PDB entry 8IMO | electron microscopy, 3.08 A resolution | chains c and i of the 40 polymer chains in the assembly

== Chain c ==
Name: CpcA
Organism: Anthocerotibacter panamensis
Chain sequence (163 residues; numbered 1 to 163; the number before each row is that of its first residue):
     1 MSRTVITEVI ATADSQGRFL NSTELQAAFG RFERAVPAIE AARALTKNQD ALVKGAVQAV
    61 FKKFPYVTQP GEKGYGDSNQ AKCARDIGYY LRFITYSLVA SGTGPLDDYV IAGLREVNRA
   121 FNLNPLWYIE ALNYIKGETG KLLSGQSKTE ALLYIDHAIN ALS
Disordered / not traced: 1
Residues lining bound ligands:
  - phycocyanobilin (CYC), molecule 1: Leu25, Gln26, Phe29
  - phycocyanobilin (CYC), molecule 2: Arg34, Gln146, Thr149, Leu153
  - phycocyanobilin (CYC), molecule 3: Val60, Lys73, Gly74, Asn79, Gln80, Lys82, Cys83, Arg85, Asp86, Ile87, Tyr89, Tyr90, Phe93, Tyr109, Val110, Val117, Phe121, Leu123, Trp127, Tyr128

== Chain i ==
Name: CpcB
Organism: Anthocerotibacter panamensis
Chain sequence (172 residues; row label = number of the first residue in the row):
     1 MNDVFTRAIA QADLKGSFLL ESDLDKLASF AKEGVKRLDA VAALTNNAPA IISDAAHKLF
    61 AEQQELIQPG GNAYPHRRMA ACLRDMEIIL RYVSYALLAG DASVLDDRCL NGLRETYNAL
   121 GTPTQSVARA VQLMKDAAMV HLKSTANVTV GDCSSLYSEA ATYFDKAAAS IA
Residues lining bound ligands:
  - phycocyanobilin (CYC), molecule 1: Val35, Lys36, Asp39, Ala40, Leu142, Ser144, Thr145, Val148, Thr149, Val150, Gly151, Cys153, Leu156
  - phycocyanobilin (CYC), molecule 2: His57, Phe60, Ile67, Tyr74, Pro75, His76, Met79
  - phycocyanobilin (CYC), molecule 3: Leu66, Asn72, Ala73, Arg77, Arg78, Ala81, Cys82, Arg84, Asp85, Ile88, Leu113, Tyr117, Leu120, Thr122, Pro123, Ser126, Val127, Ala130

== Chain c / chain i interface ==
Contacting residue pairs (74; chain c residue first):
  Ser2(c) - Asn2(i)
  Ser2(c) - Thr6(i)  hydrogen bond (backbone-side chain)
  Ser2(c) - Ile9(i)
  Arg3(c) - Met1(i)
  Arg3(c) - Asn2(i)  hydrogen bond
  Thr4(c) - Asp3(i)  hydrogen bond
  Thr4(c) - Thr6(i)
  Ile6(c) - Asp3(i)
  Ile6(c) - Leu98(i)  hydrophobic
  Ile6(c) - Ala99(i)  hydrophobic
  Thr7(c) - Met1(i)
  Thr7(c) - Asp3(i)  hydrogen bond
  Ile10(c) - Met1(i)  hydrophobic
  Ile10(c) - Tyr95(i)
  Ile10(c) - Ala99(i)  hydrophobic
  Ile10(c) - Val104(i)  hydrophobic
  Ala11(c) - Met1(i)
  Ala11(c) - Arg108(i)
  Ala13(c) - Arg91(i)
  Ala13(c) - Tyr95(i)  hydrogen bond (backbone-side chain)
  Asp14(c) - Arg91(i)
  Asp14(c) - Tyr92(i)  hydrogen bond
  Asp14(c) - Tyr95(i)
  Asp14(c) - Arg108(i)  salt bridge
  Gly17(c) - Arg91(i)  hydrogen bond (backbone-side chain)
  Arg18(c) - Arg91(i)
  Arg18(c) - Tyr95(i)  hydrogen bond (backbone-side chain)
  Phe19(c) - Thr45(i)
  Phe19(c) - Ala48(i)  hydrophobic
  Phe19(c) - Leu90(i)  hydrophobic
  Phe19(c) - Arg91(i)
  Phe19(c) - Ser94(i)
  Leu20(c) - Thr45(i)
  Leu20(c) - Leu98(i)  hydrophobic
  Leu25(c) - Leu38(i)
  Leu25(c) - Leu98(i)  hydrophobic
  Ala28(c) - Leu38(i)  hydrophobic
  Phe29(c) - Val35(i)  hydrophobic
  Phe29(c) - Leu38(i)  hydrophobic
  Arg31(c) - Phe5(i)
  Phe32(c) - Phe30(i)  hydrophobic
  Phe32(c) - Ala31(i)  hydrophobic
  Phe32(c) - Gly34(i)
  Phe32(c) - Leu38(i)  hydrophobic
  Ala35(c) - Ala31(i)  hydrophobic
  Val36(c) - Ala28(i)  hydrophobic
  Ile39(c) - Leu24(i)  hydrophobic
  Ile39(c) - Ala28(i)  hydrophobic
  Arg43(c) - Glu21(i)
  Arg43(c) - Leu24(i)
  Thr46(c) - Phe18(i)
  Gln49(c) - Phe18(i)
  Leu91(c) - Phe18(i)  hydrophobic
  Arg92(c) - Gly16(i)  hydrogen bond (side chain-backbone)
  Arg92(c) - Ser17(i)
  Arg92(c) - Phe18(i)
  Phe93(c) - Asp13(i)
  Thr95(c) - Phe18(i)
  Tyr96(c) - Ile9(i)
  Tyr96(c) - Ala12(i)  hydrogen bond (side chain-backbone)
  Tyr96(c) - Asp13(i)  hydrogen bond (side chain-backbone)
  Tyr96(c) - Ser17(i)  hydrogen bond (side chain-backbone)
  Tyr96(c) - Phe18(i)
  Tyr96(c) - Leu19(i)  hydrophobic
  Val99(c) - Phe5(i)
  Val99(c) - Ile9(i)  hydrophobic
  Val99(c) - Leu19(i)  hydrophobic
  Val99(c) - Leu24(i)  hydrophobic
  Val99(c) - Leu27(i)  hydrophobic
  Ala100(c) - Ile9(i)  hydrophobic
  Pro105(c) - Ile9(i)  hydrophobic
  Tyr109(c) - Ile9(i)  hydrophobic
  Tyr109(c) - Ala10(i)
  Tyr109(c) - Asp13(i)

== Overview ==
Chain c and chain i each contribute 33 residues to their interface; the contacts include 12 hydrogen bonds and
1 salt bridge. Polar contacts include Asp14(c)-Arg108(i), Ser2(c)-Thr6(i) and Arg3(c)-Asn2(i). One
phycocyanobilin molecule is bound between chain c and chain i.
Chain c is CpcA and chain i is CpcB, both from Anthocerotibacter panamensis; the structure, Rt1'I-Rt1'II,
Rt2I-Rt2II, Rt3'I-Rt3'II cylinder in cyanobacterial phycobilisome from Anthocerotibacter panamensis (Cluster
G), was determined by electron microscopy, deposited together with 8IMI, 8IMJ, 8IMK, 8IML, 8IMM and 8IMN.
